PDB entry 2F8Q | X-ray diffraction, 2.20 A resolution | chain A

Chain A:
Name: alkaline thermostable endoxylanase
Organism: Bacillus sp. NG-27
Notes: EC 3.2.1.8
Reference sequence: O30700 (O30700_9BACI); residues 2-354 here correspond to UniProt positions 53-405 (UniProt number = residue number + 51)
Amino-acid sequence (353 residues; row label = number of the first residue in the row):
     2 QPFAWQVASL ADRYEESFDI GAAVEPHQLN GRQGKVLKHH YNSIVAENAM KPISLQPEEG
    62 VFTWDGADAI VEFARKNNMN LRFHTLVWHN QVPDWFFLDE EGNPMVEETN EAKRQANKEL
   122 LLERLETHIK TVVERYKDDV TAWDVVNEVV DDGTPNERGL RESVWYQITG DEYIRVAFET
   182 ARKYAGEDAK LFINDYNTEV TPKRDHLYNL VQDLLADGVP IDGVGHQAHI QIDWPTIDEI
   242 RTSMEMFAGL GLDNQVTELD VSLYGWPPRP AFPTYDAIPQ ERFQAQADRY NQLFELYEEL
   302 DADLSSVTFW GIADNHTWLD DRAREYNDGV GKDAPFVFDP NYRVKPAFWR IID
Metal / ion sites: Mg2+: N292, R351, D354
What the authors report for this chain:
  - catalytic residues: E149, E259 (by similarity / conservation)
  - Mg2+ coordination: N292, R351, D354

Overview:
N292, R351 and D354 form the Mg2+ site. The paper reports catalytic residues E149 and E259; Mg2+ coordination
by N292, R351 and D354.
Chain A is alkaline thermostable endoxylanase (Bacillus sp. NG-27); the structure, An alkali thermostable F/10
xylanase from alkalophilic Bacillus sp. NG-27, was determined by X-ray diffraction together with 2FGL from the
same study.
